PDB entry 8APK | electron microscopy, 3.70 A resolution | chains A1 and D1 of the 42 polymer chains in the assembly

[Chain A1]
Molecule: ATP synthase subunit alpha, mitochondrial
Organism: Trypanosoma brucei brucei
Reference sequence: Q9GS23 (ATPA_TRYBB); residue numbers follow UniProt; this construct covers 1-584
Sequence (584 residues; each row starts with the number of its first residue):
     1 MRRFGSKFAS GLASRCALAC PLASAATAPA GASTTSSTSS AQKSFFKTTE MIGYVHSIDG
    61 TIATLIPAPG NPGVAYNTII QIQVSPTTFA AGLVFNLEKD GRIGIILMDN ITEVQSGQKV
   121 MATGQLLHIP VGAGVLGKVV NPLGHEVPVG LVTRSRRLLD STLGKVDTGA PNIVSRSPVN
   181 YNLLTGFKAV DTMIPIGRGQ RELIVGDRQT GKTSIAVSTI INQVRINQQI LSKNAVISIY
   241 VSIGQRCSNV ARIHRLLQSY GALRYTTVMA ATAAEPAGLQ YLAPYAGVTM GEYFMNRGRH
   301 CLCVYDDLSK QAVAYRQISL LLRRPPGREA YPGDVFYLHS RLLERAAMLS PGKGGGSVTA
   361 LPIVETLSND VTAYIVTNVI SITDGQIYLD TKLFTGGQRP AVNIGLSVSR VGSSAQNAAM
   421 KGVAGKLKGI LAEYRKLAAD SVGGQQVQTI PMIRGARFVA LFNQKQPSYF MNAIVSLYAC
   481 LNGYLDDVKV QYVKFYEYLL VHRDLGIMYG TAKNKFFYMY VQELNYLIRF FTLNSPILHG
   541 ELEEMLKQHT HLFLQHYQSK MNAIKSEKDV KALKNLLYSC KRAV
Not modelled in the structure: 1-44, 152-160, 439-445
Metal / ion sites: Mg2+: T213, D306 (together with ATP)
Ligand contacts:
  - ATP (adenosine-5'-triphosphate), molecule 1: D207, R208, Q209, T210, G211, K212, T213, S214, E365, F394, R399, P400, Q464, K465
  - ATP, molecule 2: I380, S381, V408, R410
Curated features (UniProtKB/Swiss-Prot):
  - binding site (ATP): D207 to S214, Q464
  - site: L159, D160 (Cleavage), S407 (Required for activity)

[Chain D1]
Molecule: ATP synthase subunit beta, mitochondrial
Organism: Trypanosoma brucei brucei
Notes: EC 7.1.2.2
Reference sequence: Q9GPE9 (ATPB_TRYBB); residue numbers follow UniProt; this construct covers 1-519
Sequence (519 residues; each row starts with the number of its first residue):
     1 MLTRFRSAVL RGAVSITGAR AASTAPVADH KGRVGHVSQV IGAVVDVHFA DGVPPVLTAL
    61 DVVDKLGRDE PLTLEIVQHL DAHTGRCIAM QTTDLLKLKA KVVSTGGNIS VPVGRETLGR
   121 IFNVLGDAID QRGPVGEKLR MPIHAVAPKL ADQAAEDAVL TTGIKVIDLI LPYCKGGKIG
   181 LFGGAGVGKT VIIMELINNV AKGHGGFSVF AGVGERTREG TDLYLEMMQS KVIDLKGESK
   241 CVLVYGQMNE PPGARARVAQ SALTMAEYFR DVEGQDVLLF IDNIFRFTQA NSEVSALLGR
   301 IPAAVGYQPT LAEDLGQLQE RITSTTKGSI TSVQAVYVPA DDITDPAPAT TFSHLDATTV
   361 LDRAVAESGI YPAVNPLECA SRIMDPDVIS VDHYNVAQDV VQMLTKYREL QDIIAVLGID
   421 ELSEEDKLIV DRARKLVKFL SQPFQVAEVF TGMTGHYVQL DDTIDSFSGL LMGTYDQVPE
   481 MAFYMVGGIN SVLEKAKKMA EEAAELEKMR RARVAQASS
Not modelled in the structure: 1-26, 514-519
Curated features (UniProtKB/Swiss-Prot):
  - binding site (ATP): G184 to V191, R216

[Chain A1 / chain D1 interface]
Pairs across the interface (56; chain A1 residue first):
  H56(A1) - H79(D1)
  H56(A1) - L80(D1)
  H56(A1) - D81(D1)  hydrogen bond (backbone-backbone)
  S57(A1) - H79(D1)  hydrogen bond (side chain-backbone)
  S57(A1) - L80(D1)
  I58(A1) - Q78(D1)
  I58(A1) - H79(D1)  hydrogen bond (backbone-backbone)
  D59(A1) - Q78(D1)  hydrogen bond
  D59(A1) - R300(D1)  salt bridge
  G60(A1) - R300(D1)
  V114(A1) - V56(D1)
  Q115(A1) - P55(D1)
  S116(A1) - H79(D1)
  S116(A1) - D81(D1)  hydrogen bond (side chain-backbone)
  S116(A1) - A82(D1)  hydrogen bond (side chain-backbone)
  P148(A1) - A151(D1)
  V149(A1) - L150(D1)  hydrophobic
  V149(A1) - A151(D1)  hydrophobic
  G150(A1) - A151(D1)
  R208(A1) - F352(D1)
  Q245(A1) - E320(D1)
  R246(A1) - K178(D1)
  R246(A1) - E320(D1)
  R246(A1) - H354(D1)  hydrogen bond (side chain-backbone)
  R246(A1) - L355(D1)
  R246(A1) - D356(D1)  salt bridge
  C247(A1) - L150(D1)
  C247(A1) - Q153(D1)
  C247(A1) - E320(D1)  hydrogen bond (backbone-side chain)
  A251(A1) - L150(D1)  hydrophobic
  R252(A1) - D157(D1)  salt bridge
  R252(A1) - R382(D1)
  R255(A1) - A155(D1)  hydrogen bond (side chain-backbone)
  P276(A1) - E313(D1)
  Q317(A1) - P309(D1)
  Q317(A1) - T310(D1)
  Q317(A1) - E313(D1)  hydrogen bond
  L320(A1) - I301(D1)  hydrophobic
  L320(A1) - A303(D1)  hydrophobic
  L320(A1) - P309(D1)  hydrophobic
  L321(A1) - R300(D1)
  R323(A1) - G299(D1)  hydrogen bond (side chain-backbone)
  R323(A1) - I301(D1)
  A330(A1) - A304(D1)
  L367(A1) - T344(D1)
  S368(A1) - T344(D1)  hydrogen bond
  K465(A1) - D385(D1)
  E567(A1) - M472(D1)
  K571(A1) - S468(D1)  hydrogen bond
  K571(A1) - M472(D1)
  Y578(A1) - N395(D1)
  Y578(A1) - D399(D1)  hydrogen bond
  Y578(A1) - Q402(D1)
  R582(A1) - D385(D1)  salt bridge
  R582(A1) - P386(D1)
  R582(A1) - D387(D1)  salt bridge
Interface residues without a listed pair, chain A1 (46 interface residues in all): T61, V139, V147, Q209, V250, A273, A274, E275, A277, V313, R316, R324, P326, E329, N575
Interface residues without a listed pair, chain D1 (49 interface residues in all): V53, P54, A154, A312, G316, Q317, S324, A349, S353, D392, Y394, R432, G473

[Summary]
Chain A1 and chain D1 form an interface of 46 and 49 residues respectively; the contacts include 14 hydrogen
bonds and 5 salt bridges. Among the polar pairs are D59(A1)-R300(D1), R246(A1)-D356(D1) and R252(A1)-D157(D1).
Bound to chain A1: ATP.
Chain A1 is ATP synthase subunit alpha, mitochondrial and chain D1 is ATP synthase subunit beta,
mitochondrial, both from Trypanosoma brucei brucei; the structure, rotational state 3 of the Trypanosoma
brucei mitochondrial ATP synthase dimer, was determined by electron microscopy, deposited together with 8AP6,
8AP7, 8AP8, 8AP9, 8APA, 8APB and 7 further entries.
